PDB entry 3HPK | X-ray diffraction, 2.20 A resolution | chain A

Chain A:
Name: PRKCA-binding protein, 9-mer peptide of THE GLUR2 SUBUNIT
Organism: Rattus norvegicus
Notes: fragment: PICK1 PDZ domain
UniProtKB: Q6GQQ2 (Q6GQQ2_RAT); numbering as in UniProt (aligned over 1-110)
Sequence (125 residues; numbered 1 to 125; the number before each row is that of its first residue):
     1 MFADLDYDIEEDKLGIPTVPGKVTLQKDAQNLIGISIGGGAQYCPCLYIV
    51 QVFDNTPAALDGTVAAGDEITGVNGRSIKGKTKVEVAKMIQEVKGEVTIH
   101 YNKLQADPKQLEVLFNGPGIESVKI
Unresolved in the structure: 1-13
From the paper describing this entry:
  - self-association interface (contacts with another copy of this molecule); pairs are residue here / residue on that copy: C44-C44 (disulfide), C46-C46 (disulfide)

In short:
From the paper: a self-association interface involving C44 and C46.
Chain A is PRKCA-binding protein, 9-mer peptide of THE GLUR2 SUBUNIT (Rattus norvegicus); the structure,
Oxidized dimeric PICK1 PDZ in complex with the carboxyl tail peptide of GluR2, was determined by X-ray
diffraction (same publication as 3HPM).
